PDB entry 6KRQ | X-ray diffraction, 2.10 A resolution | chains C and F of the 10 polymer chains in the assembly

== Chain C (and F) ==
Protein: Peroxiredoxin
Organism: Aeropyrum pernix (strain ATCC 700893 / DSM 11879 / JCM 9820 / NBRC 100138 / K1)
Notes: EC 1.11.1.15; chain F of this document is another copy of the same molecule, construct and numbering; everything in this record applies to it too
UniProtKB: Q9Y9L0 (TDXH_AERPE); residues 2-245 here = UniProt positions 2-245
Chain sequence (244 residues; each row starts with the number of its first residue):
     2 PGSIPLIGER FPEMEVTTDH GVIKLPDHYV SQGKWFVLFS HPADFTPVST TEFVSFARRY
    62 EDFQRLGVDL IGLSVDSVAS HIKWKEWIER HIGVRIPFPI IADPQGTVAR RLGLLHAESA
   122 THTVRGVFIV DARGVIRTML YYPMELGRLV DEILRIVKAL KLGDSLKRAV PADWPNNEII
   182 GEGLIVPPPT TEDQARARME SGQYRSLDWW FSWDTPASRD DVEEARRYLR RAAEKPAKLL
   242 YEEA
Sequence notes: engineered mutation S50 (Cys in Q9Y9L0), A80 (Phe in Q9Y9L0), S207 (Cys in Q9Y9L0), S213 (Cys in Q9Y9L0)
Swiss-Prot annotation at these positions:
  - binding site (substrate): R126

== Chain C / chain F interface ==
Residue-residue contacts - 31 pairs, chain C then chain F:
  D45(C) - A80(F)
  F46(C) - A80(F)
  F46(C) - K84(F)
  V76(C) - P105(F)  hydrophobic
  V76(C) - Q106(F)
  D77(C) - S81(F)
  S78(C) - D77(F)
  S78(C) - H123(F)
  A80(C) - D45(F)
  A80(C) - F46(F)
  S81(C) - D77(F)
  S81(C) - S81(F)  hydrogen bond
  K84(C) - F46(F)
  P105(C) - V76(F)  hydrophobic
  P105(C) - P105(F)
  P105(C) - T122(F)
  P105(C) - H123(F)
  Q106(C) - V76(F)
  Q106(C) - Q106(F)  hydrogen bond (backbone-side chain)
  Q106(C) - G107(F)
  Q106(C) - L116(F)
  Q106(C) - A121(F)
  Q106(C) - T122(F)  hydrogen bond (side chain-backbone)
  G107(C) - Q106(F)
  R111(C) - Q106(F)
  L116(C) - Q106(F)
  A121(C) - Q106(F)
  T122(C) - P105(F)
  T122(C) - Q106(F)
  H123(C) - S78(F)  hydrogen bond
  H123(C) - P105(F)
Other interface residues (no listed pair), chain C (18 interface residues in all): A44, W88
Other interface residues (no listed pair), chain F (17 interface residues in all): A44, W88

== Overview ==
The interface between chain C and chain F involves 18 residues on one side and 17 on the other, with 4
hydrogen bonds. Polar pairs include S81(C)-S81(F), Q106(C)-Q106(F) and Q106(C)-T122(F). From UniProt:
substrate-binding residue R126(C) on chain C.
Chain C and chain F are both Peroxiredoxin (Aeropyrum pernix (strain ATCC 700893 / DSM 11879 / JCM 9820 / NBRC
100138 / K1)); the structure, Peroxiredoxin from Aeropyrum pernix K1 (ApPrx) 0Cys F80A mutant, was determined
by X-ray diffraction, deposited together with 6KRK, 6KRM, 6KRP, 6KRR and 6KRS.
